PDB entry 6AJM | X-ray diffraction, 2.60 A resolution | chains B and F of the 6 polymer chains in the assembly

# Chain B
Molecule: N-acetyltransferase
Source organism: Escherichia coli
UniProtKB: A0A1V3CQ74 (A0A1V3CQ74_ECOLX); residue numbers follow UniProt; this construct covers 1-175
Amino-acid sequence (183 residues; row label = number of the first residue in the row):
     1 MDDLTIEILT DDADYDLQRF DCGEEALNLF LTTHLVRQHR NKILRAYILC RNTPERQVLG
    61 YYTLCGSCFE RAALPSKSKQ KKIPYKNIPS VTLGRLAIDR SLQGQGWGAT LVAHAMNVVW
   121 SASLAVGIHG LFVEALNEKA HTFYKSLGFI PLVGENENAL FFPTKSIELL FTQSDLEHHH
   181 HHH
Disordered / not traced: 72-86, 173-183
Construct notes: expression tag (176-183)

# Chain F
Molecule: DUF1778 domain-containing protein
Source organism: Escherichia coli
UniProtKB: J7QA90 (J7QA90_ECOLX); residues 1-88 here = UniProt positions 1-88
Amino-acid sequence (88 residues; row label = number of the first residue in the row):
     1 MSAVKKQRID LRLTDDDKSM IEEAAAISNQ SVSQFMLNSA SQRAAEVIEQ HRRVILNEES
    61 WTRVMDALSN PPSPGEKLKR AAKRLQGM
Disordered / not traced: 1-5, 72-88

# How chain B and chain F interact
Residue-residue contacts (6):
  Arg-37(B) with Glu-22(F); Ala-26(F)
  Gln-38(B) with Ala-26(F)
  Asn-41(B) with Glu-22(F), hydrogen bond; Glu-23(F)
  Ile-43(B) with Glu-23(F)
Other interface residues (no listed pair), chain B (5 interface residues in all): His-34
Other interface residues (no listed pair), chain F (5 interface residues in all): Ser-19, Ile-27

# Summary
The chain B/chain F interface involves 5 residues from each chain; the contacts include 1 hydrogen bond. Its
one hydrogen-bonded contact is Asn-41(B)/Glu-22(F).
Here chain B is N-acetyltransferase and chain F is DUF1778 domain-containing protein, both from Escherichia
coli. Entry 6AJM (Crystal structure of apo AtaTR) was determined by X-ray diffraction, deposited together with
6AJN.
